Entry 3PTJ (X-ray diffraction, 2.60 A resolution); this record covers chain A.

[Chain A]
Protein: UPF0603 protein At1g54780, chloroplastic
Source organism: Arabidopsis thaliana
Notes: fragment: Phosphatase domain
UniProtKB: Q9ZVL6 (U603_ARATH); numbering as in UniProt (aligned over 84-235)
Sequence (153 residues; row label = number of the first residue in the row):
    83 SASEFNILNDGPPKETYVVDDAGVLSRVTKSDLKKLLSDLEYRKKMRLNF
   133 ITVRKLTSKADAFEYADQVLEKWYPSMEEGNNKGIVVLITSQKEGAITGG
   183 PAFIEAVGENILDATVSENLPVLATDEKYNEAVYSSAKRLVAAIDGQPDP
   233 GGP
Construct notes: expression tag (83); engineered mutation Mse128 (Leu in Q9ZVL6), Mse159 (Ile in Q9ZVL6)
Modified positions: Mse128 (selenomethionine; parent Met); Mse159 (selenomethionine; parent Met)

[Overview]
Chain A is UPF0603 protein At1g54780, chloroplastic (Arabidopsis thaliana); the structure, Structural and
functional Analysis of Arabidopsis thaliana thylakoid lumen protein AtTLP18.3, was determined by X-ray
diffraction, deposited together with 3PVH and 3PW9.
